1GOF - chain A; structure by X-ray diffraction, 1.70 A resolution.

Chain A:
Protein: Galactose oxidase
Source organism: Hypomyces rosellus
Notes: EC 1.1.3.9
UniProtKB: Q01745 (GAOA_DACDE); residues 1-639 here correspond to UniProt positions 42-680 (UniProt number = residue number + 41)
Chain sequence (639 residues; numbered 1 to 639; the number before each row is that of its first residue):
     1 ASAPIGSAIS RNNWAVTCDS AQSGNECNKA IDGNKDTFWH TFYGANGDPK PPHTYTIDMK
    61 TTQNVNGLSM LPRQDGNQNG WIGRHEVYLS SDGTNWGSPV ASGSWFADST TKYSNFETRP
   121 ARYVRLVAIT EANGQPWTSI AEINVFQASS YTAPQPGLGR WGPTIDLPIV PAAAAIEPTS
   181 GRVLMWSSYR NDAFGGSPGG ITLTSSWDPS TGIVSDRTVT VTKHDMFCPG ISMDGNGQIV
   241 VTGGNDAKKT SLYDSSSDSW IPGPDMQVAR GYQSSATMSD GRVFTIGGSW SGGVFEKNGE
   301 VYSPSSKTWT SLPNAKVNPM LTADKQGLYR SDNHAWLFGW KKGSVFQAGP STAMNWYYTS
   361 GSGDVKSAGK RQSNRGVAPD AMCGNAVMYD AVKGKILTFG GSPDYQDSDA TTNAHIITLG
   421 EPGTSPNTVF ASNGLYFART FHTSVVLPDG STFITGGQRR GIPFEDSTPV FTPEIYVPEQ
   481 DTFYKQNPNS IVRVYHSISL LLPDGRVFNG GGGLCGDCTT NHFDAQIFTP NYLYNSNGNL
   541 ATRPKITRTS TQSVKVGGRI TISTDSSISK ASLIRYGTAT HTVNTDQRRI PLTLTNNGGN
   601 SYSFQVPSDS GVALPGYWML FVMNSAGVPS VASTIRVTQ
Cystine bridges: Cys18-Cys27, Cys515-Cys518
Ion coordination: Na+: Lys29, Asp32, Asn34, Thr37, Ala141, Glu142; Cu ion: Tyr272, Tyr495, His496, His581 (together with acetic acid)

In short:
Lys29, Asp32, Asn34, Thr37, Ala141 and Glu142 coordinate Na+. Tyr272, Tyr495, His496 and His581 form the Cu
ion site.
Chain A is Galactose oxidase (Hypomyces rosellus); the structure, Novel thioether bond revealed by a 1.7
angstroms crystal structure of galactose oxidase, was determined by X-ray diffraction, deposited together with
1GOG and 1GOH.
